4Z3F - chain A; structure by X-ray diffraction, 1.80 A resolution.

# Chain A
Protein: PapG, lectin domain
Source organism: Escherichia coli
Reference sequence: T7DCJ2 (T7DCJ2_ECOLX); residues 0-196 here correspond to UniProt positions 20-216 (UniProt number = residue number + 20)
Sequence (198 residues; row label = number of the first residue in the row; numbers below 1 keep their minus sign (Met-1 is residue -1)):
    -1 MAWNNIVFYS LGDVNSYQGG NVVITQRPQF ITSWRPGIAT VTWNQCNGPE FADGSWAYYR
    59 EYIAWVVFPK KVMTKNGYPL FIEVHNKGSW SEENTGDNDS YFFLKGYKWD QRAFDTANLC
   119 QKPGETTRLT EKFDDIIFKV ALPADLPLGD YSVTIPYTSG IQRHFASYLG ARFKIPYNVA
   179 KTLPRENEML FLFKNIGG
Not modelled in the structure: 196
Construct notes: expression tag (-1); conflict Gln109 (Glu129 in T7DCJ2)
Disulfides: Cys44-Cys118
Ion coordination: Zn2+ site 1: Glu48, His83; Zn2+ site 2 near Asp143 (its only coordinating residue here)

# Overview
Glu48 and His83 coordinate Zn2+ site 1.
Chain A is PapG, lectin domain (Escherichia coli); the structure, Crystal structure of the lectin domain of
PapG from E. coli BI47 in complex with SSEA4 ..., was determined by X-ray diffraction, deposited together with
4Z3E, 4Z3G, 4Z3H, 4Z3I and 4Z3J.
